5BTN - chains C and G of the 8 polymer chains in the assembly; structure by X-ray diffraction, 2.50 A resolution.

# Chain C
Molecule: DNA gyrase subunit A
Organism: Mycobacterium tuberculosis (strain ATCC 25618 / H37Rv)
Notes: EC 5.99.1.3; fragment: GyrA 2-500 with IGSG C-terminal tag
UniProt: P9WG47 (GYRA_MYCTU); residue numbers follow UniProt; this construct covers 2-500
Sequence (503 residues; row label = number of the first residue in the row):
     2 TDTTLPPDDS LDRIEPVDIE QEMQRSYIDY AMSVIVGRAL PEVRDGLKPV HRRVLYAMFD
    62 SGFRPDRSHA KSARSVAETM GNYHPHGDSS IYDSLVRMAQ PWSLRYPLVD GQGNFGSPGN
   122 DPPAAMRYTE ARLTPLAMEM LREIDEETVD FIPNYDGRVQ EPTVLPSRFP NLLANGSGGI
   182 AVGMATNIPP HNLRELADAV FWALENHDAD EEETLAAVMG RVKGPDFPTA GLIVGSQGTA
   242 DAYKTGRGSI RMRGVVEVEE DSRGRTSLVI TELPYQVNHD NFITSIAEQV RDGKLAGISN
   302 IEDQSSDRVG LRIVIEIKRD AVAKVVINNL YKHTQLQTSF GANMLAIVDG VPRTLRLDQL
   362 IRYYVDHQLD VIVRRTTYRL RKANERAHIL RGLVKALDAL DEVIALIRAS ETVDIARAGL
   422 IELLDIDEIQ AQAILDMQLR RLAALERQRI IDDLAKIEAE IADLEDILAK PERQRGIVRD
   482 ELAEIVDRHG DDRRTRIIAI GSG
Unresolved in the structure: 2-14, 502-504
Differences from the reference sequence: engineered mutation Ser90 (Ala in P9WG47); expression tag (501-504)
Modified positions: Tyr129 (O-phosphotyrosine; PTR)
Swiss-Prot annotation at these positions:
  - active site: Tyr129 (O-(5'-phospho-DNA)-tyrosine intermediate)
  - modified residue: Thr2 (N-acetylthreonine)
  - natural variant: Ser91 (S91P: Confers ciprofloxacin resistance, in clinical isolate), Asp94 (D94A: Confers ciprofloxacin resistance, in clinical isolate; D94G: Confers ciprofloxacin resistance, in clinical isolate; D94H: Confers ciprofloxacin resistance, in clinical isolate ...)
  - mutagenesis: Thr80 (T80A: Slight resistance to fluoroquinolones. Hypersusceptibile, 2- to 14-fold higher sensitivity to fluoroquinolones, 2- to 8-fold more efficient in fluoroquinolone-induced DNA cleavage ...), Gly88 (G88A: Confers fluoroquinolone resistance, IC(50) is 2- to 26-fold higher than wild-type ...), Asp94 (D94G/H: 25- 45-fold increased resistance to fluoroquinolones, 4- to 8-fold reduction in fluoroquinolone-induced DNA cleavage ...)

# Chain G
Molecule: DNA substrate 24-mer TTACGTGCATAGTCATTCATGACC
Organism: synthetic construct
Sequence (24 nucleotides; numbered 1 to 24; the number before each row is that of its first residue):
     1 TTACGTGCAT AGTCATTCAT GACC
Unresolved in the structure: 1-2, 24

# How chain C and chain G interact
Contacting residue pairs (16; chain C residue first):
  Tyr28(C) - DC18(G)  hydrogen bond to the phosphate
  Tyr31(C) - DT17(G)  base contact
  Arg128(C) - DT10(G)  salt bridge to the phosphate
  Tyr129(C) - DA11(G)  sugar contact
  Ile181(C) - DC18(G)  base contact
  Ile181(C) - DA19(G)  base contact
  Ala182(C) - DC18(G)  sugar contact
  Ala182(C) - DA19(G)  sugar contact
  Val183(C) - DC18(G)  phosphate contact
  Gly184(C) - DC18(G)  phosphate contact
  Gly184(C) - DA19(G)  hydrogen bond to the phosphate
  Met185(C) - DA19(G)  sugar contact
  Ala186(C) - DA19(G)  sugar contact
  Arg248(C) - DG21(G)  salt bridge to the phosphate
  Ser250(C) - DA22(G)  phosphate contact
  Ser340(C) - DA22(G)  hydrogen bond to the phosphate
Other interface residues (no listed pair), chain C (16 interface residues in all): Ala126, Lys333, Gly342
Other interface residues (no listed pair), chain G (10 interface residues in all): DG12, DT20, DC23

# Summary
The interface between chain C and chain G involves 16 residues on one side and 10 on the other, with 3
hydrogen bonds and 2 salt bridges. Among the polar pairs are Tyr28(C)-DC18(G), Gly184(C)-DA19(G) and
Ser340(C)-DA22(G).
Here chain C is DNA gyrase subunit A (Mycobacterium tuberculosis (strain ATCC 25618 / H37Rv)) and chain G is
DNA substrate 24-mer TTACGTGCATAGTCATTCATGACC (synthetic construct). Entry 5BTN (Crystal structure of a
topoisomerase II complex) was determined by X-ray diffraction together with 5BS8, 5BTA, 5BTC, 5BTD, 5BTF,
5BTG, 5BTI and 5BTL from the same study.
